PDB entry 7ZM6 | X-ray diffraction, 2.07 A resolution | chains A and B

Chain A (and B):
Molecule: Attachment protein
Source organism: Nariva narmovirus
Notes: chain B of this document is another copy of the same molecule, construct and numbering; everything in this record applies to it too
UniProt: B8XH64 (B8XH64_9MONO); numbering as in UniProt (aligned over 1-657)
Chain sequence (657 residues; each row starts with the number of its first residue):
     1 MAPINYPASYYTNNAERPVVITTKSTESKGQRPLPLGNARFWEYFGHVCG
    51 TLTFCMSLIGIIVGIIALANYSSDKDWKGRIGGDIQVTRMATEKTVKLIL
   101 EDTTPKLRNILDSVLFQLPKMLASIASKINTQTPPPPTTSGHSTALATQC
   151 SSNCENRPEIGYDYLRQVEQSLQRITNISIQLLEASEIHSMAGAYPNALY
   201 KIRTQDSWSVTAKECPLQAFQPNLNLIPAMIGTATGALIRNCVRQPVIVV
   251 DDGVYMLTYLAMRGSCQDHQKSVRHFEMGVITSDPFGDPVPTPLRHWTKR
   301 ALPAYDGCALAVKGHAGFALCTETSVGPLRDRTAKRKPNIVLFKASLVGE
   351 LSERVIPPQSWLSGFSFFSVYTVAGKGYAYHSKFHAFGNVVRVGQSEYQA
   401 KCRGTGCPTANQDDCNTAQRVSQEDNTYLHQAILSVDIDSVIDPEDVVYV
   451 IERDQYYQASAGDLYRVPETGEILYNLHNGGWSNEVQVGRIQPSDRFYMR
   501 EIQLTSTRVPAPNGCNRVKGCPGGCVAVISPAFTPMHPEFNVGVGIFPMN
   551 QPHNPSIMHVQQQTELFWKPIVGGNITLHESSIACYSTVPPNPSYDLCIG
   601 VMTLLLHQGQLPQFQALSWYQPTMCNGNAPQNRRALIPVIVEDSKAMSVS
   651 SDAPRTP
Unresolved in the structure: 1-197, 627-657 (chain B: 1-193, 627-657)
Disulfides: Cys215-Cys625, Cys242-Cys266, Cys308-Cys321, Cys402-Cys415, Cys407-Cys521, Cys515-Cys525, Cys585-Cys598
What the authors report for this chain:
  - post-translational modification sites: Asn575 (proposed by the authors, not directly observed)
  - conformationally variable residues (order/disorder transition): Asn626 to Pro657

Chain A / chain B interface:
Contacting residue pairs - 92 pairs, chain A then chain B:
  Leu199(A) - Thr298(B)
  Leu226(A) - Ile239(B)  hydrophobic
  Ile227(A) - Ile239(B)
  Ile227(A) - Arg263(B)
  Pro228(A) - Ile239(B)  hydrophobic
  Pro228(A) - Asn241(B)
  Pro228(A) - Arg263(B)
  Met230(A) - Thr233(B)
  Met230(A) - Ala234(B)
  Met230(A) - Asn241(B)
  Met230(A) - Ala261(B)  hydrophobic
  Met230(A) - His275(B)
  Ile231(A) - Thr233(B)
  Ile231(A) - Ala234(B)  hydrogen bond (backbone-backbone)
  Gly232(A) - Gly232(B)
  Gly232(A) - Thr233(B)
  Thr233(A) - Met230(B)
  Thr233(A) - Ile231(B)
  Thr233(A) - Gly232(B)
  Thr233(A) - Thr233(B)
  Thr233(A) - Ala234(B)
  Thr233(A) - Pro293(B)
  Ala234(A) - Met230(B)
  Ala234(A) - Ile231(B)  hydrogen bond (backbone-backbone)
  Ala234(A) - Thr233(B)
  Thr235(A) - Met230(B)
  Gly236(A) - Gln615(B)
  Ala237(A) - Gln615(B)  hydrogen bond (backbone-side chain)
  Leu238(A) - Pro555(B)  hydrophobic
  Leu238(A) - Ile571(B)  hydrophobic
  Leu238(A) - Val572(B)  hydrophobic
  Leu238(A) - Leu604(B)  hydrophobic
  Ile239(A) - Leu226(B)  hydrophobic
  Ile239(A) - Ile227(B)
  Ile239(A) - Pro228(B)  hydrophobic
  Ile239(A) - Leu617(B)  hydrophobic
  Asn241(A) - Pro228(B)
  Asn241(A) - Met230(B)
  Ala261(A) - Met230(B)  hydrophobic
  Arg263(A) - Asn225(B)
  Arg263(A) - Ile227(B)
  Arg263(A) - Pro228(B)
  Arg263(A) - Asp284(B)  salt bridge
  Arg263(A) - Phe286(B)
  Arg263(A) - Asp288(B)  salt bridge
  Asp268(A) - Phe286(B)
  Lys271(A) - Pro285(B)
  Lys271(A) - Phe286(B)
  Ser272(A) - Pro285(B)
  Val273(A) - Pro285(B)
  Ser283(A) - Arg300(B)  hydrogen bond (backbone-side chain)
  Asp284(A) - Arg263(B)  salt bridge
  Asp284(A) - Arg300(B)  hydrogen bond (backbone-side chain)
  Pro285(A) - Lys271(B)
  Pro285(A) - Ser272(B)
  Pro285(A) - Val273(B)
  Pro285(A) - Arg300(B)  hydrogen bond (backbone-side chain)
  Pro285(A) - Ala301(B)
  Phe286(A) - Arg263(B)
  Phe286(A) - Asp268(B)
  Phe286(A) - Lys271(B)
  Asp288(A) - Arg263(B)  salt bridge
  Thr292(A) - Thr298(B)
  Pro293(A) - Thr233(B)
  Pro293(A) - His296(B)
  Leu294(A) - Arg295(B)
  Leu294(A) - His296(B)
  Arg295(A) - Leu294(B)
  Arg295(A) - Arg295(B)
  His296(A) - Pro293(B)
  His296(A) - Leu294(B)
  Trp297(A) - Tyr195(B)
  Thr298(A) - Tyr195(B)
  Thr298(A) - Pro196(B)
  Thr298(A) - Thr292(B)
  Lys299(A) - Ala194(B)  hydrogen bond (side chain-backbone)
  Arg300(A) - Ser283(B)  hydrogen bond (side chain-backbone)
  Arg300(A) - Asp284(B)  hydrogen bond (side chain-backbone)
  Arg300(A) - Pro285(B)
  Ala301(A) - Pro285(B)
  Gly349(A) - Tyr195(B)  hydrogen bond (backbone-side chain)
  Ile571(A) - Leu238(B)  hydrophobic
  Val572(A) - Leu238(B)  hydrophobic
  Met602(A) - Leu238(B)  hydrophobic
  Leu604(A) - Leu238(B)  hydrophobic
  Leu606(A) - His607(B)  hydrogen bond (backbone-side chain)
  His607(A) - Ile576(B)
  His607(A) - Leu606(B)  hydrogen bond (side chain-backbone)
  His607(A) - His607(B)
  Phe614(A) - Ala234(B)  hydrophobic
  Gln615(A) - Ala237(B)  hydrogen bond (side chain-backbone)
  Leu617(A) - Ile239(B)  hydrophobic
Interface residues without a listed pair, chain A (56 interface residues in all): Asn225, Ala229, His275, Gly287, Leu351, Glu353, Pro555, Ile576, Gln610, Ala616
Interface residues without a listed pair, chain B (55 interface residues in all): Ala229, Thr235, Gly236, Gly287, Leu347, Glu350, Met602, Gln610, Phe614, Ala616

Overview:
56 residues of chain A face 55 of chain B across their interface, with 13 hydrogen bonds and 4 salt bridges.
Polar contacts include Arg263(A)-Asp284(B), Arg263(A)-Asp288(B) and Ala237(A)-Gln615(B). The paper reports a
modification site at Asn575(A); conformational variability at Asn626(A).
Chain A and chain B are both Attachment protein (Nariva narmovirus); the structure, Nariva virus receptor
binding protein, was determined by X-ray diffraction.
